9GER - chains E and I of the 14 polymer chains in the assembly; structure by electron microscopy, 3.58 A resolution.

[Chain E]
Protein: Histone H3.2
From: Xenopus laevis
UniProtKB: P84233 (H32_XENLA); residues 37-135 here correspond to UniProt positions 38-136 (UniProt number = residue number + 1)
Chain sequence (99 residues; numbered 37 to 135; the number before each row is that of its first residue):
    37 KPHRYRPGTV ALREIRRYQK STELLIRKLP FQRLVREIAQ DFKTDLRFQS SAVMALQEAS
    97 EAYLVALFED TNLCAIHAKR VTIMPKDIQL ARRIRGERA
Not modelled in the structure: 37-38, 134-135
Sequence notes: conflict Ala102 (Gly103 in P84233)
Curated features (UniProtKB/Swiss-Prot):
  - modified residue: Lys37 (N6-methyllysine), Tyr41 (Phosphotyrosine), Lys56 (N6,N6,N6-trimethyllysine), Ser57 (Phosphoserine), Lys64 (N6-(2-hydroxyisobutyryl)lysine), Lys79 (N6,N6,N6-trimethyllysine), Thr80 (Phosphothreonine), Ser86 (Phosphoserine), Thr107 (Phosphothreonine), Lys115 (N6-acetyllysine), Lys122 (N6-(2-hydroxyisobutyryl)lysine)
  - lipidation: Cys110 (S-palmitoyl cysteine)

[Chain I]
Molecule: Widom-601 DNA
Sequence (147 nucleotides; row label = number of the first residue in the row; numbers below 1 keep their minus sign (DA-73 is residue -73)):
   -73 ATCGGATGTA TATATCTGAC ACGTGCCTGG AGACTAGGGA GTAATCCCCT TGGCGGTTAA
   -13 AACGCGGGGG ACAGCGCGTA CGTGCGTTTA AGCGGTGCTA GAGCTGTCTA CGACCAATTG
    47 AGCGGCCTCG GCACCGGGAT TCTCGAT
Not modelled in the structure: -73, 73

[Chain E / chain I interface]
Residue-residue contacts (7):
  His39(E) - DG-69(I)  base contact
  Arg40(E) - DT9(I)  sugar contact
  Gly44(E) - DT9(I)  phosphate contact
  Val46(E) - DT9(I)  phosphate contact
  Lys64(E) - DG18(I)  phosphate contact
  Leu65(E) - DA17(I)  phosphate contact
  Leu65(E) - DG18(I)  phosphate contact
Also at the interface, not in a pair above, chain E (13 interface residues in all): Tyr41, Pro43, Ala47, Arg49, Arg53, Arg69, Arg83
Also at the interface, not in a pair above, chain I (10 interface residues in all): DT-67, DG-66, DT-65, DG8, DG10, DA26

[In short]
Chain E and chain I form an interface of 13 and 10 residues respectively.
Here chain E is Histone H3.2 (Xenopus laevis) and chain I is Widom-601 DNA. Entry 9GER (Native dimeric
Myeloperoxidase bound to nucleosome core particle, intermediate state; composite map) was determined by
electron microscopy (same publication as 9GEN, 9GEO, 9GEP, 9GEQ, 9IHD, 9IHE and 9IHF).
